Entry 6WG3 (electron microscopy, 5.30 A resolution (low resolution: residue-level contacts below are approximate; hydrogen-bond / salt-bridge calls are withheld)); this record covers chains E and G of the 7 polymer chains in the assembly.

# Chain E
Molecule: Nipped-B-like protein
Source organism: Homo sapiens
UniProt: Q6KC79 (NIPBL_HUMAN); residues 1163-2804 here = UniProt positions 1163-2804
Amino-acid sequence (1652 residues; each row starts with the number of its first residue):
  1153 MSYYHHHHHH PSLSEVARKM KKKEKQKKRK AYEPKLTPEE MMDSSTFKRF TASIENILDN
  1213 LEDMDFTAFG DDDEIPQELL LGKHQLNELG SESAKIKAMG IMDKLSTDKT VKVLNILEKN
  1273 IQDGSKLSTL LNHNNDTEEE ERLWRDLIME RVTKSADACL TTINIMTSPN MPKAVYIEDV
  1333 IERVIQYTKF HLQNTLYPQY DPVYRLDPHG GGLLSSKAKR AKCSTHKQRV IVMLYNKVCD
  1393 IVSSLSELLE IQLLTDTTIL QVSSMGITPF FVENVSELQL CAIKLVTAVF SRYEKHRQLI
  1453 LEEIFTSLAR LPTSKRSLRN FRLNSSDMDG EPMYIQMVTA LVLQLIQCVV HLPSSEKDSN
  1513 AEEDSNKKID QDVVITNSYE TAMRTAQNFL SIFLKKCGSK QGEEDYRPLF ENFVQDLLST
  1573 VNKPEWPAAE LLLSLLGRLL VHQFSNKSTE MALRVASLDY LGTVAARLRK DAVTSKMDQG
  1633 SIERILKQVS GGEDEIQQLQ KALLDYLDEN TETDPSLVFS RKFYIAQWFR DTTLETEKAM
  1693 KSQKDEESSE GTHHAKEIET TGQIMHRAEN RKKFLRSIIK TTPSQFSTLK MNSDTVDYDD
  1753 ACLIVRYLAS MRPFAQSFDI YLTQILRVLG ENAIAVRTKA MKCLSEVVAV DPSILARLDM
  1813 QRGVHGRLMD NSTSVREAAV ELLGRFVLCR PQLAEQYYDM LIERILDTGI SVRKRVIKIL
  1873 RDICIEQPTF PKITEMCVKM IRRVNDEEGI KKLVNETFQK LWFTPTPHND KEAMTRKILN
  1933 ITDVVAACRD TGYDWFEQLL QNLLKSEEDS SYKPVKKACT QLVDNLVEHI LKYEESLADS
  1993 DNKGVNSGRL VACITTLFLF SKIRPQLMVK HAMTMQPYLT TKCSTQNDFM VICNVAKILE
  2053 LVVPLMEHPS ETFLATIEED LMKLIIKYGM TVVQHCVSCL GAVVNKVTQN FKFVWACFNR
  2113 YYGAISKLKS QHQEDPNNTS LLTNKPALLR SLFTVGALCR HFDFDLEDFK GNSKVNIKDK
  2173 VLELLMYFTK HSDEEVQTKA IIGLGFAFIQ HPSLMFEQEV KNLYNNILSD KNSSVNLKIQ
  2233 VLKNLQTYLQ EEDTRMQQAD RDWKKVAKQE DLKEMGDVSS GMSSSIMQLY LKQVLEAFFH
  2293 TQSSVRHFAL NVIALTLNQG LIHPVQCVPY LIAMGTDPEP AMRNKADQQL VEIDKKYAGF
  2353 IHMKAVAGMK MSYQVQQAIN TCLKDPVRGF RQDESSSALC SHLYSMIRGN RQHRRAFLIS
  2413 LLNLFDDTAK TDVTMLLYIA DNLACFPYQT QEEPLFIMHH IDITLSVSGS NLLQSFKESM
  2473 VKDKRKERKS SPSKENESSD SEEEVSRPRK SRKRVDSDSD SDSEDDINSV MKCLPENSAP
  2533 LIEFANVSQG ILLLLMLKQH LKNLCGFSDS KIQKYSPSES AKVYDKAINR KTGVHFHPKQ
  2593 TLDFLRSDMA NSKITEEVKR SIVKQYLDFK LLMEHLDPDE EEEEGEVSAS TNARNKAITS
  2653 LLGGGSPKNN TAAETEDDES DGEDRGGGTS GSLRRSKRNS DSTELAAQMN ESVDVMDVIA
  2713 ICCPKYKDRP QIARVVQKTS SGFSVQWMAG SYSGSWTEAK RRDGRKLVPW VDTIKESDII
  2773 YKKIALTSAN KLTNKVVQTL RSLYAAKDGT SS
Not modelled in the structure: 1153-1192, 1217-1230, 1281-1292, 1358-1379, 1476-1483, 1506-1523, 1630-1645, 1691-1707, 1730-1745, 1988-1997, 2373-2388, 2472-2532, 2629-2804
Sequence notes: expression tag (1153-1162)
UniProt features mapped onto this chain:
  - modified residue: Thr1189 (Phosphothreonine), Ser1197 (Phosphoserine), Ser2493 (Phosphoserine), Ser2509 (Phosphoserine), Ser2511 (Phosphoserine), Ser2513 (Phosphoserine), Ser2515 (Phosphoserine), Ser2652 (Phosphoserine), Ser2658 (Phosphoserine), Thr2667 (Phosphothreonine), Ser2672 (Phosphoserine)

# Chain G
Molecule: 51-nt DNA strand
Sequence (51 nucleotides; numbered 1 to 51; the number before each row is that of its first residue):
     1 TTTTTTTTTT TTTTTTTTTT TTTTTTTTTT TTTTTTTTTT TTTTTTTTTT T

# Interface between chain E and chain G
Contacting residue pairs (9):
  Ser1824(E) with DT24(G)
  Thr1825(E) with DT23(G); DT24(G)
  Ser1826(E) with DT23(G); DT24(G)
  Gly1861(E) with DT23(G)
  Ile1862(E) with DT22(G); DT23(G)
  Ser1863(E) with DT23(G)
Interface residues without a listed pair, chain E (8 interface residues in all): Ile1786, Lys1866
Interface residues without a listed pair, chain G (5 interface residues in all): DT21, DT25

# Summary
The interface between chain E and chain G involves 8 residues on one side and 5 on the other.
Chain E is Nipped-B-like protein (Homo sapiens) and chain G is a 51-nt DNA strand; the structure, Cryo-EM
structure of human Cohesin-NIPBL-DNA complex, was determined by electron microscopy (same publication as 6WG6
and 6WGE).
